PDB entry 2R16 | X-ray diffraction, 1.04 A resolution | chain A

# Chain A
Name: Neurexin-1-alpha
From: Bos taurus
UniProt: Q28146 (NRX1A_BOVIN); residues 721-909 here correspond to UniProt positions 737-925 (UniProt number = residue number + 16)
Sequence (182 residues; each row starts with the number of its first residue; note: 9 numbers in that range are skipped by the numbering (no residue carries them; nothing is unmodelled there)):
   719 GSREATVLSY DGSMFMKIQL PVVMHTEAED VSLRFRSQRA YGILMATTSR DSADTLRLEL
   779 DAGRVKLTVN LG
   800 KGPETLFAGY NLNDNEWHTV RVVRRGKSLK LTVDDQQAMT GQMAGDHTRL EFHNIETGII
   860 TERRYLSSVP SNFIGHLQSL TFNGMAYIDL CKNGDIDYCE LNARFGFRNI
Disordered / not traced: 719-722, 907-909
Disulfide bonds: Cys890-Cys898
Differences from the reference sequence: expression tag (719-720, 790)
Bound ions: Ca2+: Asp772, Leu789, Arg848
Swiss-Prot annotation at these positions:
  - binding site (Ca(2+)): Asp772, Leu789, Arg848
From the paper describing this entry:
  - Ca2+ coordination: Asp772, Leu789, Arg848

# Overview
The Ca2+ site is built by Asp772, Leu789 and Arg848. Curated annotation (UniProt) lists 3 Ca2+-binding
residues. From the paper: Ca2+ coordination by Asp772, Leu789 and Arg848.
Chain A is Neurexin-1-alpha (Bos taurus); the structure, Crystal Structure of bovine neurexin 1 alpha LNS/LG
domain 4 (with no splice insert), was determined by X-ray diffraction, deposited together with 2R1D and 2R1B.
